Entry 6VYG (electron microscopy, 3.50 A resolution); this record covers chains C and D of the 4 polymer chains in the assembly.

# Chain C (and D)
Molecule: Phosphotransferase
From: Plasmodium vivax
Notes: EC 2.7.1.-; chain D of this document is another copy of the same molecule, construct and numbering; everything in this record applies to it too
UniProt: A0A1G4HFC9 (A0A1G4HFC9_PLAVI); numbering as in UniProt (aligned over 1-493)
Chain sequence (505 residues; row label = number of the first residue in the row; numbers below 1 keep their minus sign (Met-11 is residue -11)):
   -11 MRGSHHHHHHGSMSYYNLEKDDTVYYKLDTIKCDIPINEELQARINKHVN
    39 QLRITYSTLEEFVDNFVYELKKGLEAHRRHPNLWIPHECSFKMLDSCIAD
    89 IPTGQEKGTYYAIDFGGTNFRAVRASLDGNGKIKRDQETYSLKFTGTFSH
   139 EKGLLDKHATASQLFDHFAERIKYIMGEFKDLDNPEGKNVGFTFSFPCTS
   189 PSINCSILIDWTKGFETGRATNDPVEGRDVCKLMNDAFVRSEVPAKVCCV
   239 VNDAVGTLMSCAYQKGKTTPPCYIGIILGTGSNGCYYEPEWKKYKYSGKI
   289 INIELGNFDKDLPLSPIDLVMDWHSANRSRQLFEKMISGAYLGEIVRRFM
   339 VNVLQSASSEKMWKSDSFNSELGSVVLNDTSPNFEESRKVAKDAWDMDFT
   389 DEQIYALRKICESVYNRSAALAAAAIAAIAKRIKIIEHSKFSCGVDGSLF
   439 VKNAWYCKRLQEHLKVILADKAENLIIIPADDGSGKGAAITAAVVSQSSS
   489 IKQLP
Disordered / not traced: -11 to 17, 131-145, 167-177, 227-235, 486-493
Differences from the reference sequence: expression tag (-11 to 0)
Disulfide bonds: Cys236-Cys237

# Chain C / chain D interface
Contacting residue pairs (17):
  Glu28(C) with Glu348(D)
  Leu302(C) with Trp311(D), hydrogen bond (backbone-side chain)
  Pro304(C) with Trp311(D)
  Leu307(C) with Trp311(D)
  Val308(C) with Val308(D), hydrophobic
  Trp311(C) with Leu302(D), hydrogen bond (side chain-backbone); Pro304(D); Leu307(D)
  Val339(C) with Trp351(D)
  Gln343(C) with Trp351(D)
  Ser344(C) with Ser344(D); Trp351(D)
  Glu348(C) with Glu28(D)
  Trp351(C) with Val339(D); Gln343(D); Ser344(D); Trp351(D), hydrophobic
Also at the interface, not in a pair above, chain C (16 interface residues in all): Gln39, Ser303, His312, Asn340, Ser346
Also at the interface, not in a pair above, chain D (16 interface residues in all): Gln39, Ser303, His312, Asn340, Ser346

# In short
The chain C/chain D interface involves 16 residues from each chain; the contacts include 2 hydrogen bonds. The
hydrogen-bonded pair is Leu302(C)-Trp311(D).
Both chains are Phosphotransferase (Plasmodium vivax). Entry 6VYG (Cryo-EM structure of Plasmodium vivax
hexokinase (Closed state)) was determined by electron microscopy (same publication as 6VYF).
